1UD5 - chain A; structure by X-ray diffraction, 2.70 A resolution.

Chain A:
Name: amylase
Organism: Bacillus sp. KSM-K38
Notes: EC 3.2.1.1
UniProt: Q93I48 (Q93I48_9BACI); residues 1-480 here correspond to UniProt positions 22-501 (UniProt number = residue number + 21)
Amino-acid sequence (480 residues; numbered 1 to 480; the number before each row is that of its first residue):
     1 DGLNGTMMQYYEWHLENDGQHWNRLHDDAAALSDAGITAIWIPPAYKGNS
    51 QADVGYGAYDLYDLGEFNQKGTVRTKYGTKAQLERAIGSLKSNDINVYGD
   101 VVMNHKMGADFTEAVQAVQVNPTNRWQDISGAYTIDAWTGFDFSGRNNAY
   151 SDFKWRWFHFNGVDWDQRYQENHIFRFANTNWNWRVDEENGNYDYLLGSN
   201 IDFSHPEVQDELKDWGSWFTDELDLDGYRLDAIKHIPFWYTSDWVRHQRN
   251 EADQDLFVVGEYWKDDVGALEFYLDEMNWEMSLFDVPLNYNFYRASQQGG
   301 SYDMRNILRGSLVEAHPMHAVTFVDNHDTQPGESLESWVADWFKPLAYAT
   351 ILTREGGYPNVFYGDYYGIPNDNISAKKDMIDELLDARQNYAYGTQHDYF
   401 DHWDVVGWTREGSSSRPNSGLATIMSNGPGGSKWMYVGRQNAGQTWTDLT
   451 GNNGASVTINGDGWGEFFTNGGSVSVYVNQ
Ion coordination: rubidium ion site 1: Asn-68, Ser-144, Asn-452; Na+ site 1: Asn-104, Asp-194, Asn-200, His-235; rubidium ion site 2: Arg-249, Asn-250, Ala-252; rubidium ion site 3: Asn-289, Val-324, Asp-325, Ser-337; Na+ site 2: Gly-300, Tyr-302, Trp-403, Asp-404; rubidium ion site 4: Glu-383, Thr-450; rubidium ion site 5: Glu-411, Ser-419, Asn-441; rubidium ion site 6: Thr-445, Asn-479, Gln-480

In short:
The rubidium ion site 1 is built by Asn-68, Ser-144 and Asn-452. The Na+ site 1 is built by Asn-104, Asp-194,
Asn-200 and His-235.
Chain A is amylase (Bacillus sp. KSM-K38); the structure, Crystal structure of AmyK38 with rubidium ion, was
determined by X-ray diffraction (same publication as 1UD2, 1UD3, 1UD4, 1UD6 and 1UD8).
